PDB entry 9BUB | electron microscopy, 2.30 A resolution | chains A and B of the 6 polymer chains in the assembly

# Chain A
Name: Guanine nucleotide-binding protein G(s) subunit alpha isoforms short
From: Homo sapiens
UniProt: P63092 (GNAS2_HUMAN); numbering as in UniProt (aligned over 1-394)
Chain sequence (394 residues; row label = number of the first residue in the row):
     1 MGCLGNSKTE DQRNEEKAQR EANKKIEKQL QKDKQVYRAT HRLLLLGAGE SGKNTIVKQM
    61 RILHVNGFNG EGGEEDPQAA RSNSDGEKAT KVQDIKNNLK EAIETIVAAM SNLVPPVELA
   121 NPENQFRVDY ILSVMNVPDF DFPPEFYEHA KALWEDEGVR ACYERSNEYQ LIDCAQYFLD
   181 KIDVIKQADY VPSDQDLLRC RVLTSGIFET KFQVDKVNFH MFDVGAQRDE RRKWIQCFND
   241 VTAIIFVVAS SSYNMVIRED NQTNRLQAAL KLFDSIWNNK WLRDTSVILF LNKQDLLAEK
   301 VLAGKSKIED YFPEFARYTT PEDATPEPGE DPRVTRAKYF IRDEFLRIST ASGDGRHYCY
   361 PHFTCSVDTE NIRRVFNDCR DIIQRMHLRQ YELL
Disordered / not traced: 1-10, 61-203, 251-263
Sequence notes: engineered mutation Asn54 (Ser in P63092), Ala226 (Gly in P63092), Ala268 (Glu in P63092), Lys271 (Asn in P63092), Asp274 (Lys in P63092), Lys280 (Arg in P63092), Asp284 (Thr in P63092), Thr285 (Ile in P63092), Ser366 (Ala in P63092)

# Chain B
Name: Guanine nucleotide-binding protein G(I)/G(S)/G(T) subunit beta-1
From: Homo sapiens
UniProt: P62873 (GBB1_HUMAN); residues 2-340 here = UniProt positions 2-340
Chain sequence (350 residues; row label = number of the first residue in the row; numbers below 1 keep their minus sign (Met-9 is residue -9)):
    -9 MHHHHHHGSS GSELDQLRQE AEQLKNQIRD ARKACADATL SQITNNIDPV GRIQMRTRRT
    51 LRGHLAKIYA MHWGTDSRLL VSASQDGKLI IWDSYTTNKV HAIPLRSSWV MTCAYAPSGN
   111 YVACGGLDNI CSIYNLKTRE GNVRVSRELA GHTGYLSCCR FLDDNQIVTS SGDTTCALWD
   171 IETGQQTTTF TGHTGDVMSL SLAPDTRLFV SGACDASAKL WDVREGMCRQ TFTGHESDIN
   231 AICFFPNGNA FATGSDDATC RLFDLRADQE LMTYSHDNII CGITSVSFSK SGRLLLAGYD
   291 DFNCNVWDAL KADRAGVLAG HDNRVSCLGV TDDGMAVATG SWDSFLKIWN
Disordered / not traced: -9 to 1
Sequence notes: expression tag (-9 to 1)
UniProt features mapped onto this chain:
  - modified residue: Ser2 (N-acetylserine), His266 (Phosphohistidine)
  - natural variant: Leu30 (L30F: In MRD42; uncertain significance), Arg52 (R52G: In MRD42), Gly64 (G64V: In MRD42), Asp76 (D76E: In MRD42; D76G: In MRD42), Gly77 (G77S: In MRD42), Lys78 (K78R: In MRD42), Ile80 (I80N: In MRD42; I80T: In MRD42), His91 (H91R: In MRD42; uncertain significance), Ala92 (A92T: In MRD42), Pro94 (P94S: In MRD42), Leu95 (L95P: In MRD42), Arg96 (R96L: In MRD42), 5 further natural variant entries in UniProt

# Interface between chain A and chain B
Residue-residue contacts - 61 pairs, chain A then chain B:
  Gln19(A) with Asp83(B), hydrogen bond; Thr86(B), hydrogen bond; Asn88(B), hydrogen bond
  Asn23(A) with Asn88(B); Lys89(B), hydrogen bond (side chain-backbone)
  Ile26(A) with Lys89(B); Val90(B); His91(B); Ala92(B), hydrophobic
  Glu27(A) with Lys89(B), salt bridge
  Leu30(A) with Lys89(B)
  Asp33(A) with Lys78(B), salt bridge
  Lys34(A) with Leu55(B)
  Tyr37(A) with Ala56(B)
  Arg38(A) with Leu55(B)
  Thr204(A) with Asp118(B); Asn119(B); Ile120(B); Ala140(B); Gly141(B); His142(B), hydrogen bond (side chain-backbone)
  Gly206(A) with Leu117(B); Asp118(B); Asn119(B)
  Ile207(A) with Leu117(B), hydrophobic
  Phe222(A) with Trp99(B)
  Ala226(A) with Asn119(B), hydrogen bond (backbone-side chain); Thr143(B)
  Gln227(A) with Leu117(B), hydrogen bond (side chain-backbone); Asn119(B), hydrogen bond; Gly144(B); Tyr145(B), hydrogen bond (side chain-backbone)
  Arg228(A) with Gly162(B), hydrogen bond (side chain-backbone); Thr164(B); Thr184(B); Asp186(B), salt bridge
  Arg232(A) with Cys204(B), hydrogen bond (side chain-backbone); Asp228(B), salt bridge
  Lys233(A) with Tyr145(B); Met188(B); Cys204(B); Asp228(B), salt bridge; Asn230(B), hydrogen bond; Asp246(B), salt bridge
  Trp234(A) with Leu117(B), hydrophobic; Tyr145(B), hydrophobic
  Gln236(A) with Tyr59(B), hydrogen bond (backbone-side chain); Arg314(B), hydrogen bond; Trp332(B)
  Cys237(A) with Lys57(B), hydrogen bond (backbone-side chain); Tyr59(B); Gln75(B), hydrogen bond; Trp99(B); Met101(B), hydrophobic
  Phe238(A) with Trp99(B), hydrophobic; Leu117(B), hydrophobic
  Asn239(A) with Lys57(B), hydrogen bond; Trp332(B)
  Asp240(A) with Lys57(B), salt bridge
  Trp281(A) with Asp290(B); Arg314(B)
Also at the interface, not in a pair above, chain A (30 interface residues in all): Ala22, Ser205, Gly225, Glu230, Val241
Also at the interface, not in a pair above, chain B (41 interface residues in all): Gly53, Asp76, Asp163, Gly185

# In short
Chain A and chain B form an interface of 30 and 41 residues respectively; the contacts include 17 hydrogen
bonds and 7 salt bridges. Polar pairs include Glu27(A)-Lys89(B), Asp33(A)-Lys78(B) and Arg228(A)-Asp186(B).
Chain A is Guanine nucleotide-binding protein G(s) subunit alpha isoforms short and chain B is Guanine
nucleotide-binding protein G(I)/G(S)/G(T) subunit beta-1, both from Homo sapiens; the structure, Human
calcitonin Receptor in complex with Gs and cagrilintide in the bypass conformation, was determined by electron
microscopy together with 9BLB, 9BLC, 9BLW, 9BP3, 9BQ3, 9BTW and 3 further entries from the same study.
